Entry 8IHM (electron microscopy, 3.58 A resolution); this record covers chains E and J of the 12 polymer chains in the assembly.

== Chain E ==
Name: Histone H3
Organism: Xenopus laevis
Reference sequence: A0A310TTQ1 (A0A310TTQ1_XENLA); residues 1-135 here correspond to UniProt positions 2-136 (UniProt number = residue number + 1)
Amino-acid sequence (135 residues; numbered 1 to 135; the number before each row is that of its first residue):
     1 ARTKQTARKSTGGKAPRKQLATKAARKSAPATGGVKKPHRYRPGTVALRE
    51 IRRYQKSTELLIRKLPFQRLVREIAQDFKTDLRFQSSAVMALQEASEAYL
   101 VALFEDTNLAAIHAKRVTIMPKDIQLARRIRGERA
Disordered / not traced: 1-34, 135
Sequence notes: conflict Ala110 (Cys111 in A0A310TTQ1)
Modified residues: Lys36 (2-{[(2R)-2-amino-2-carboxyethyl]sulfanyl}-N,N,N-trimethylethanaminium; ML3)

== Chain J ==
Molecule: 165-nt DNA strand
Organism: Xenopus laevis
Sequence (165 nucleotides; row label = number of the first residue in the row; numbers below 1 keep their minus sign (DC-72 is residue -72)):
   -72 CAGGATGTATATATCTGACACGTGCCTGGAGACTAGGGAGTAATCCCCTT
   -22 GGCGGTTAAAACGCGGGGGACAGCGCGTACGTGCGTTTAAGCGGTGCTAG
    28 AGCTGTCTACGACCAATTGAGCGGCCTCGGCACCGGGATTCTCCAGGGCG
    78 GCCAGTAAGGGCGAC
Disordered / not traced: 87-92

== Interface between chain E and chain J ==
Residue-residue contacts (14):
  His39(E) - DC70(J)  sugar contact
  Arg40(E) - DG-8(J)  base contact
  Arg42(E) - DG-5(J)  salt bridge to the phosphate
  Arg42(E) - DC70(J)  hydrogen bond to the phosphate
  Arg42(E) - DC71(J)  phosphate contact
  Thr45(E) - DC70(J)  phosphate contact
  Arg83(E) - DT-24(J)  hydrogen bond to the base
  Arg83(E) - DT-23(J)  hydrogen bond to the sugar
  Phe84(E) - DT-24(J)  phosphate contact
  Phe84(E) - DT-23(J)  phosphate contact
  Gln85(E) - DT-24(J)  phosphate contact
  Arg116(E) - DA-3(J)  phosphate contact
  Val117(E) - DA-3(J)  hydrogen bond to the phosphate
  Thr118(E) - DA-3(J)  hydrogen bond to the phosphate
Interface residues without a listed pair, chain E (14 interface residues in all): Tyr41, Pro43, Ser86, Met120
Interface residues without a listed pair, chain J (11 interface residues in all): DG-6, DG-4, DC-2, DT69

== Overview ==
The interface between chain E and chain J involves 14 residues on one side and 11 on the other; the contacts
include 5 hydrogen bonds and 1 salt bridge. Among the polar pairs are Arg83(E)-DT-24(J), Arg83(E)-DT-23(J) and
Arg42(E)-DC70(J).
Chain E is Histone H3 and chain J is a 165-nt DNA strand, both from Xenopus laevis; the structure, Eaf3 CHD
domain bound to the nucleosome, was determined by electron microscopy together with 8IHN and 8IHT from the
same study.
